PDB entry 9E1N | electron microscopy, 3.40 A resolution | chains H and I of the 11 polymer chains in the assembly

Chain H:
Protein: Histone H2B 1.1
Organism: Xenopus laevis
Reference sequence: P02281 (H2B11_XENLA); residues -3 to 122 here correspond to UniProt positions 1-126 (UniProt number = residue number + 4)
Amino-acid sequence (126 residues; row label = number of the first residue in the row; numbers below 1 keep their minus sign (Met-3 is residue -3)):
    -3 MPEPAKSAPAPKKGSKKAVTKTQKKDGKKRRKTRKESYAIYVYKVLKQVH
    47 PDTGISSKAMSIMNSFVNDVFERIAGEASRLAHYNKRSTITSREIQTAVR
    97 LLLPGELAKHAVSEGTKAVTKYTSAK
Unresolved in the structure: -3 to 26
Construct notes: engineered mutation Thr29 (Ser33 in P02281)
UniProt features mapped onto this chain:
  - modified residue: Lys2 (N6-acetyllysine), Lys9 (N6-acetyllysine), Ser11 (Phosphoserine), Lys12 (N6-acetyllysine), Lys17 (N6-acetyllysine)
  - glycosylation: Ser109 (O-linked (GlcNAc) serine)
  - cross-link: Lys117 (Glycyl lysine isopeptide (Lys-Gly) (interchain with G-Cter in ubiquitin))

Chain I:
Molecule: 149-nt DNA strand
Organism: Homo sapiens
Sequence (149 nucleotides; numbered -73 to 75; the number before each row is that of its first residue; numbers below 1 keep their minus sign (DA-73 is residue -73)):
   -73 ACAGGATGTATATATCTGACACGTGCCTGGAGACTAGGGAGTAATCCCCT
   -23 TGGCGGTTAAAACGCGGGGGACAGCGCGTACGTGCGTTTAAGCGGTGCTA
    27 GAGCTGTCTACGACCAATTGAGCGGCCTCGGCACCGGGATTCTCCAGGG

Chain H / chain I interface:
Contacting residue pairs (14; chain H residue first):
  Arg27(H) - DC30(I)  hydrogen bond to the phosphate
  Arg27(H) - DT31(I)  salt bridge to the phosphate
  Thr29(H) - DC30(I)  hydrogen bond to the phosphate
  Arg30(H) - DT-46(I)  sugar contact
  Tyr39(H) - DA-53(I)  phosphate contact
  Tyr39(H) - DC-52(I)  phosphate contact
  Gly50(H) - DA-53(I)  phosphate contact
  Ile51(H) - DA-53(I)  phosphate contact
  Ser52(H) - DC-54(I)  hydrogen bond to the phosphate
  Ser53(H) - DC-54(I)  hydrogen bond to the phosphate
  Arg83(H) - DA-34(I)  salt bridge to the phosphate
  Arg83(H) - DG-33(I)  salt bridge to the phosphate
  Ser84(H) - DA-34(I)  hydrogen bond to the phosphate
  Thr85(H) - DA-34(I)  phosphate contact
Also at the interface, not in a pair above, chain I (9 interface residues in all): DG-35

Summary:
The interface between chain H and chain I involves 11 residues on one side and 9 on the other; the contacts
include 5 hydrogen bonds and 3 salt bridges. Polar contacts include Arg27(H)-DC30(I), Thr29(H)-DC30(I) and
Ser52(H)-DC-54(I).
Chain H is Histone H2B 1.1 (Xenopus laevis) and chain I is a 149-nt DNA strand (Homo sapiens); the structure,
Snf2h bound nucleosome complex-ClassA3, was determined by electron microscopy together with 9E1L, 9E1M, 9E1O,
9E1P, 9E1Q, 9E1R and 4 further entries from the same study.
